1R74 - chains A and B; structure by X-ray diffraction, 2.55 A resolution.

# Chain A (and B)
Name: Glycine N-methyltransferase
Source organism: Homo sapiens
Notes: EC 2.1.1.20; chain B of this document is another copy of the same molecule, construct and numbering; everything in this record applies to it too
UniProtKB: Q14749 (GNMT_HUMAN); numbering as in UniProt (aligned over 1-294)
Chain sequence (294 residues; numbered 1 to 294; the number before each row is that of its first residue):
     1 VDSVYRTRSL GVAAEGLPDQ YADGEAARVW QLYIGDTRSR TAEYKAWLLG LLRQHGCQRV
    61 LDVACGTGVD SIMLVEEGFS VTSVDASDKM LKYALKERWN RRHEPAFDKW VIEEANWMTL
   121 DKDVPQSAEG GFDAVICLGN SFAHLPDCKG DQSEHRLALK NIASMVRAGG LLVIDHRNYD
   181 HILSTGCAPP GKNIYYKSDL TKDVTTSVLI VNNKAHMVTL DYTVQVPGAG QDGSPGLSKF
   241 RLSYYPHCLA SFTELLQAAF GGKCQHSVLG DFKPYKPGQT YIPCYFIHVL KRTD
Disordered / not traced: 1-4, 126-128, 225-235, 294 (chain B: 1-4, 226-235, 294)
Glycans and other covalent adducts: beta-mercaptoethanol (BME) linked to C187
Swiss-Prot annotation at these positions:
  - natural variant: S141 (N141S: In GNMT deficiency; this construct carries the variant)
Reported in the primary citation:
  - binding site for citric acid: Y33, N140, Y222
  - binding site for beta-mercaptoethanol: C187
  - disease-associated variants - L49P, H176N: decreased catalytic activity (citing earlier work)
  - disease-associated variants - N140S: abolished catalytic activity (citing earlier work)
  - conformationally variable residues (order/disorder transition): Q126 to A128, Q225 to P235

# Chain A / chain B interface
Residue-residue contacts (105):
  Y5(A) - M217(B)
  Y5(A) - T219(B)  hydrogen bond
  Y5(A) - R241(B)
  R6(A) - R241(B)  hydrogen bond (backbone-side chain)
  T7(A) - M217(B)
  T7(A) - R241(B)
  T7(A) - L242(B)
  T7(A) - S243(B)  hydrogen bond (backbone-side chain)
  R8(A) - R241(B)
  S9(A) - A26(B)
  S9(A) - F240(B)
  S9(A) - R241(B)  hydrogen bond (side chain-backbone)
  L10(A) - Y21(B)  hydrophobic
  G11(A) - Y21(B)
  G11(A) - A27(B)
  G11(A) - K89(B)  hydrogen bond (backbone-side chain)
  V12(A) - A26(B)
  V12(A) - A27(B)  hydrophobic
  V12(A) - W30(B)  hydrophobic
  V12(A) - R241(B)
  A13(A) - W30(B)  hydrogen bond (backbone-side chain)
  A13(A) - S87(B)
  A13(A) - K89(B)
  A13(A) - M90(B)
  A14(A) - M90(B)
  A14(A) - H144(B)
  E15(A) - A64(B)
  E15(A) - G66(B)
  E15(A) - D85(B)
  E15(A) - M90(B)
  E15(A) - W117(B)
  E15(A) - S141(B)
  E15(A) - H144(B)  salt bridge
  G16(A) - A64(B)
  G16(A) - D85(B)  hydrogen bond (backbone-side chain)
  G16(A) - A86(B)
  G16(A) - W117(B)
  L17(A) - A86(B)
  L17(A) - S87(B)
  L17(A) - H144(B)
  P18(A) - A86(B)
  P18(A) - N116(B)
  D19(A) - S87(B)  hydrogen bond
  D19(A) - D88(B)  hydrogen bond (side chain-backbone)
  D19(A) - K89(B)  hydrogen bond (side chain-backbone)
  Y21(A) - L10(B)  hydrophobic
  Y21(A) - G11(B)
  A26(A) - S9(B)
  A26(A) - L10(B)
  A26(A) - V12(B)
  A27(A) - G11(B)
  A27(A) - V12(B)  hydrophobic
  W30(A) - V12(B)  hydrophobic
  W30(A) - A13(B)  hydrogen bond (side chain-backbone)
  A64(A) - E15(B)
  A64(A) - G16(B)
  G66(A) - E15(B)
  D85(A) - E15(B)
  D85(A) - G16(B)  hydrogen bond (side chain-backbone)
  A86(A) - G16(B)
  A86(A) - L17(B)
  A86(A) - P18(B)
  S87(A) - A13(B)
  S87(A) - L17(B)
  S87(A) - D19(B)  hydrogen bond
  D88(A) - D19(B)  hydrogen bond (backbone-side chain)
  D88(A) - K92(B)  salt bridge
  K89(A) - D19(B)
  M90(A) - A13(B)
  M90(A) - A14(B)
  M90(A) - E15(B)
  K92(A) - D88(B)  salt bridge
  K92(A) - E114(B)  salt bridge
  K96(A) - E114(B)  salt bridge
  R98(A) - W99(B)
  W99(A) - R98(B)
  W99(A) - W99(B)  hydrophobic
  W99(A) - R102(B)
  W99(A) - F107(B)
  W99(A) - D108(B)
  R102(A) - D108(B)  salt bridge
  F107(A) - W99(B)
  D108(A) - W99(B)
  D108(A) - R102(B)  salt bridge
  E114(A) - K92(B)  salt bridge
  E114(A) - K96(B)  salt bridge
  N116(A) - P18(B)
  W117(A) - E15(B)
  W117(A) - G16(B)
  S141(A) - E15(B)
  H144(A) - A14(B)
  H144(A) - E15(B)
  H144(A) - L17(B)
  M217(A) - Y5(B)
  M217(A) - T7(B)
  T219(A) - Y5(B)  hydrogen bond
  F240(A) - S9(B)
  R241(A) - Y5(B)
  R241(A) - R6(B)  hydrogen bond (side chain-backbone)
  R241(A) - T7(B)
  R241(A) - R8(B)
  R241(A) - S9(B)  hydrogen bond (backbone-side chain)
  R241(A) - V12(B)
  L242(A) - T7(B)
  S243(A) - T7(B)  hydrogen bond (side chain-backbone)
Also at the interface, not in a pair above, chain A (50 interface residues in all): W110, L145, P146, L209, K239
Also at the interface, not in a pair above, chain B (49 interface residues in all): W110, L145, P146, L209

# Overview
50 residues of chain A face 49 of chain B across their interface; the contacts include 18 hydrogen bonds and 9
salt bridges. Among the polar pairs are E15(A)-H144(B), D88(A)-K92(B) and K92(A)-E114(B). From the paper: a
binding site for citric acid at Y33(A), N140(A) and Y222(A); L49P and H176N of chain A reduce catalytic
activity.
Both chains are Glycine N-methyltransferase (Homo sapiens). Entry 1R74 (Crystal Structure of Human Glycine
N-Methyltransferase) was determined by X-ray diffraction (same publication as 1R8X and 1R8Y).
